Entry 7VOP (electron microscopy, 8.70 A resolution (very low resolution: no residue pairs are listed; an interface is given only as per-side residue counts)); this record covers chains b and c of the 32 polymer chains in the assembly.

# Chain b
Protein: Nup88A protein
From: Xenopus laevis
UniProt: Q4KLQ6 (Q4KLQ6_XENLA); residues 1-728 here = UniProt positions 1-728
Chain sequence (728 residues; numbered 1 to 728; the number before each row is that of its first residue):
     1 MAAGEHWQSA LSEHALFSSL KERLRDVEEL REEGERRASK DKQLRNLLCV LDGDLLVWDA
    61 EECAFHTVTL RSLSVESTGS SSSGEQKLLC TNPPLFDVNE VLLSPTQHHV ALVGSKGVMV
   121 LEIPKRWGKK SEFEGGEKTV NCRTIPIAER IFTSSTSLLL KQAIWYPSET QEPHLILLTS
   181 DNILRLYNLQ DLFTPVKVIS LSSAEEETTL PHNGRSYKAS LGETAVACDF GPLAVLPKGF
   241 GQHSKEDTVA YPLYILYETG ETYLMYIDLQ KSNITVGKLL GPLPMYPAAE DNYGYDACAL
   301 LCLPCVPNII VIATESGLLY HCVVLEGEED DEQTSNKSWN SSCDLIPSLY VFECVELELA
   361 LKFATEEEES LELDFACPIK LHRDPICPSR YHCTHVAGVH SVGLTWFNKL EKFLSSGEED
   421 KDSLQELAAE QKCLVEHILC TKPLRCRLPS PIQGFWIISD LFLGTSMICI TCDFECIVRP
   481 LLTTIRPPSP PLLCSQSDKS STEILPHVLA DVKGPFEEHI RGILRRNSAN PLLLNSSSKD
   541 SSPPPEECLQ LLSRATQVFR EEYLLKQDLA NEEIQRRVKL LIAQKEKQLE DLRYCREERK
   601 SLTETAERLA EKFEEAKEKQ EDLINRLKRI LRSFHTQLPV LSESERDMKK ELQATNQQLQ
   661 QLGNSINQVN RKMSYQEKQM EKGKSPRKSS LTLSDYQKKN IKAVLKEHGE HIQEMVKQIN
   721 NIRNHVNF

# Chain c
Protein: IL4I1 protein
From: Xenopus laevis
UniProt: Q91349 (Q91349_XENLA); residues 1-547 here = UniProt positions 1-547
Chain sequence (547 residues; row label = number of the first residue in the row):
     1 MSGFNFGAAS AGGFSFGNPK STTTTAPTGF SFGAATAAPS GGFSFGTATP TPASTTGQTS
    61 GLFSFSNPAP SLAPTSGFSF GAQVTSTPAP SSGGLAFGAN TSKLNSGVGN QPAGGTTQTS
   121 QPMGGFSFGA ATTQTQPSAT SVGGFSFAGG VGSTSTNVFA QPAASTGITL QSAVSTAAAP
   181 TATTSQPTST FSFGTQPQAA PALNFGLLSS SSVLSTASTP AAAQPVAPTT GLSLNFGKPA
   241 DTSAAVTSTG STTTNTPSLS SLLGTSGPSL FSSVATSTVP SVVSTVASGL SLTSTATSTG
   301 FGMKTLASSA VPTGTLATST ASLGVKAPLA GTIVQANAVG SAAATGISTA TAMTYAQLEN
   361 LINKWSLELE DQEKHFLQQA TQVNAWDRTL MQNGERITTL HREMEKVKLD QKRLDQELDF
   421 ILSQQKELED LLTPLEESVK EQSGTIYLQH ADEEREKTYK LAENIDAQLK RMAQDLKEVI
   481 EHLNTSAGPG DASNPLQQIC KILNAHMDSL QWIDQNSALL QRKVEQVTKE CESRRKEQER
   541 GFSIAFD
Disordered / not traced: 1-349

# Interface between chain b and chain c
At this resolution (9 A) residue pairs are not listed: 92 residues of chain b and 79 of chain c lie at the interface.

# Overview
The interface between chain b and chain c involves 92 residues on one side and 79 on the other.
Here chain b is Nup88A protein and chain c is IL4I1 protein, both from Xenopus laevis. Entry 7VOP (Cryo-EM
structure of Xenopus laevis nuclear pore complex cytoplasmic ring subunit) was determined by electron
microscopy (same publication as 7VCI).
